Entry 8G78 (electron microscopy, 3.40 A resolution); this record covers chains B and H of the 9 polymer chains in the assembly.

Chain B:
Name: Spike glycoprotein
From: Severe acute respiratory syndrome coronavirus 2
UniProtKB: P0DTC2 (SPIKE_SARS2); residue numbers follow UniProt; this construct covers 14-1211
Sequence (1234 residues; row label = number of the first residue in the row):
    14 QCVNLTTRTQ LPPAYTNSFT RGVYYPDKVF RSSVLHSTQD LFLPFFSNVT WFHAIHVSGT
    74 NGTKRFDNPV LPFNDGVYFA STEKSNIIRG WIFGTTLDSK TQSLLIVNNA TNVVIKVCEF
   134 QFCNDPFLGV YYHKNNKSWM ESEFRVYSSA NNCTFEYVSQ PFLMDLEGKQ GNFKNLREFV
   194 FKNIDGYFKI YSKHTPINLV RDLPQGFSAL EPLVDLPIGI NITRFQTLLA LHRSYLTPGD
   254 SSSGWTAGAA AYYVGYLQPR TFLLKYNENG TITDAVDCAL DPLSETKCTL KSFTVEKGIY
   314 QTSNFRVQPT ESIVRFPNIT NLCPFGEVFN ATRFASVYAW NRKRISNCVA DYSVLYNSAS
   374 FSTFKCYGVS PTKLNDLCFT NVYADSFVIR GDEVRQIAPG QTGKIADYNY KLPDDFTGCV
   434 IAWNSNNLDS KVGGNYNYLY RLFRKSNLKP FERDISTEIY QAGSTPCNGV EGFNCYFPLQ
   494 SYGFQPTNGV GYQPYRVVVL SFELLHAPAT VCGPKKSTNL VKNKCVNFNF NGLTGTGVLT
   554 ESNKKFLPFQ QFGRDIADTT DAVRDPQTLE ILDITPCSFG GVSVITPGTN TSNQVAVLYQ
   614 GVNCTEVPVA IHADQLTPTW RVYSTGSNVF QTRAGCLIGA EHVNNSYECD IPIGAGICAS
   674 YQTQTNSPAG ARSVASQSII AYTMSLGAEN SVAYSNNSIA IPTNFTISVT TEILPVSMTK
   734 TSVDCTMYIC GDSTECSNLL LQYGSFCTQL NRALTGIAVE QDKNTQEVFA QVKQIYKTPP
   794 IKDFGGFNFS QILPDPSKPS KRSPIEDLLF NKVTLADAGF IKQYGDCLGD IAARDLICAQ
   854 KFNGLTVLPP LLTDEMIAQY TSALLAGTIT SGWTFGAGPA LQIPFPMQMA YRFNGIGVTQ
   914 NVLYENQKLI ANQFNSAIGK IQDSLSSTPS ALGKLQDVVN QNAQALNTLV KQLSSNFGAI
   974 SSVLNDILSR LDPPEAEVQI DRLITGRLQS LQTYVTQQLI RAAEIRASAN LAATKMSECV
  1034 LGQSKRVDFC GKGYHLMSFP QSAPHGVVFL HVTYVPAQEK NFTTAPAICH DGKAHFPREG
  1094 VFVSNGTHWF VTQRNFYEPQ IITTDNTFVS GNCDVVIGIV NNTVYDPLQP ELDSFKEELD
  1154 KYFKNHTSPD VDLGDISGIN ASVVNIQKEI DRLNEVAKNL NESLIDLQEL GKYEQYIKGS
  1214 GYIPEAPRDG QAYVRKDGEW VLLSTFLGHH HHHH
Unresolved in the structure: 181-183, 333-522, 626-631, 677-688, 701-1247
Construct notes: conflict G614 (Asp in P0DTC2), A682 (Arg in P0DTC2), G683 (Arg in P0DTC2), P817 (Phe in P0DTC2), P892 (Ala in P0DTC2), P899 (Ala in P0DTC2), P942 (Ala in P0DTC2), P986 (Lys in P0DTC2), P987 (Val in P0DTC2); expression tag (1212-1247)
Disulfides: C15-C136, C131-C166, C291-C301, C538-C590, C617-C649, C662-C671
Glycans and other covalent adducts: N-acetylglucosamine (NAG) linked to N17, N61, N74, N122, N149, N165, N234, N282, N603, N616, N657
UniProt features mapped onto this chain:
  - region: N280 to C301 (Putative superantigen), R403 to D405 (Integrin-binding motif), N448 to F456 (Immunodominant HLA epitope recognized by the CD8+), P681, A684 (Putative superantigen), S816 to Y837 (Fusion peptide 1), K835 to F855 (Fusion peptide 2), D1163 to E1202 (Heptad repeat 2)
  - site (Cleavage): R685, S686, R815, S816
  - glycosylation: N17 (N-linked (GlcNAc...) (complex) asparagine), N61 (N-linked (GlcNAc...) (hybrid) asparagine), N74 (N-linked (GlcNAc...) (complex) asparagine), N122 (N-linked (GlcNAc...) (hybrid) asparagine), N149 (N-linked (GlcNAc...) (complex) asparagine), N165 (N-linked (GlcNAc...) (complex) asparagine), N234 (N-linked (GlcNAc...) (high mannose) asparagine), N282 (N-linked (GlcNAc...) (complex) asparagine), T323 (O-linked (GalNAc) threonine), S325 (O-linked (HexNAc...) serine), N331 (N-linked (GlcNAc...) (complex) asparagine), N343 (N-linked (GlcNAc...) (complex) asparagine), N603 (N-linked (GlcNAc...) (hybrid) asparagine), N616 (N-linked (GlcNAc...) (complex) asparagine), N657 (N-linked (GlcNAc...) (complex) asparagine), T676 (O-linked (GlcNAc...) threonine), T678 (O-linked (GlcNAc...) threonine), N709 (N-linked (GlcNAc...) (high mannose) asparagine), N717 (N-linked (GlcNAc...) (hybrid) asparagine), N801 (N-linked (GlcNAc...) (hybrid) asparagine) and 6 more in UniProt

Chain H:
Name: Nanosota-5
From: Vicugna pacos
Sequence (135 residues; each row starts with the number of its first residue):
     1 QVQLQESGGG LVQAGGSLRL SCAASESIFR MELMEWYHQA PGKQRELVAT INRCGSTNYS
    61 DSVKGRFIIS SDNAKNSVYL QMNSLKDEDT AVYSCHARTW TSYWGRGTQV TVSSGGQHHH
   121 HHHGAYPYDV PDYAS
Unresolved in the structure: 1, 115-135
Disulfides: C22-C95
Ligand contacts: N-acetylglucosamine (NAG; 2-acetamido-2-deoxy-beta-D-glucopyranose): N73, A74, K75, N76

How chain B and chain H interact:
Contacting residue pairs (29):
  Y28(B) - N73(H)
  N30(B) - S27(H)
  N30(B) - F29(H)
  F32(B) - F29(H)  hydrophobic
  F59(B) - R53(H)
  Q218(B) - C54(H)  hydrogen bond
  L293(B) - R30(H)
  D294(B) - W100(H)
  P295(B) - W100(H)  hydrophobic
  Q607(B) - R98(H)
  Q607(B) - T99(H)  hydrogen bond (side chain-backbone)
  Q607(B) - W100(H)
  Q607(B) - T101(H)  hydrogen bond (side chain-backbone)
  Q607(B) - S102(H)
  V608(B) - W100(H)  hydrogen bond (backbone-backbone)
  V608(B) - T101(H)
  V610(B) - W100(H)  hydrophobic
  W633(B) - W100(H)  hydrophobic
  R634(B) - W100(H)
  R634(B) - Y103(H)
  V635(B) - Y103(H)  hydrogen bond (backbone-side chain)
  Y636(B) - V2(H)  hydrophobic
  Y636(B) - S25(H)  hydrogen bond
  Y636(B) - E26(H)
  Y636(B) - Y103(H)  hydrophobic
  T638(B) - Y103(H)
  G652(B) - T101(H)
  S689(B) - W104(H)
  Q690(B) - S102(H)
Also at the interface, not in a pair above, chain B (24 interface residues in all): T29, F58, N606, N641, I651
Also at the interface, not in a pair above, chain H (17 interface residues in all): E32

Overview:
24 residues of chain B and 17 residues of chain H are in contact, with 6 hydrogen bonds. Among the polar pairs
are Q218(B)-C54(H), Q607(B)-T99(H) and Q607(B)-T101(H). Ligands of chain H: N-acetylglucosamine.
Here chain B is Spike glycoprotein (Severe acute respiratory syndrome coronavirus 2) and chain H is Nanosota-5
(Vicugna pacos). Entry 8G78 (Local refinement of SARS-CoV-2 spike/nanobody mixture complex around NTD) was
determined by electron microscopy.
